PDB entry 2E69 | X-ray diffraction, 2.20 A resolution | chains A and B of the 4 polymer chains in the assembly

# Chain A (and B)
Molecule: 5'-nucleotidase surE
Source organism: Thermus thermophilus
Notes: EC 3.1.3.5; chain B of this document is another copy of the same molecule, construct and numbering; everything in this record applies to it too
UniProtKB: Q53W92 (SURE_THET8); residues 1-244 here = UniProt positions 1-244
Chain sequence (244 residues; numbered 1 to 244; the number before each row is that of its first residue):
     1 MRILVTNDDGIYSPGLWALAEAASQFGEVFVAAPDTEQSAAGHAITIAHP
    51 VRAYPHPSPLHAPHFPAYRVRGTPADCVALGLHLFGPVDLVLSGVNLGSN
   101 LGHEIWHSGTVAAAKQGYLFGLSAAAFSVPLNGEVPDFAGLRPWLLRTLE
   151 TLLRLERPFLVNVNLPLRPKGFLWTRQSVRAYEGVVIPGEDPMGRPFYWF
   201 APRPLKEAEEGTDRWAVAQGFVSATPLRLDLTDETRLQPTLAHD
Unresolved in the structure: 36-41, 244 (chain B: 36-42, 60-62, 243-244)
Curated features (UniProtKB/Swiss-Prot):
  - binding site (a divalent metal cation): Asp-8, Asp-9, Ser-39, Asn-96

# Interface between chain A and chain B
Residue-residue contacts - 136 pairs, chain A then chain B:
  His-43(A) with His-107(B)
  Ala-44(A) with His-107(B)
  Ile-45(A) with Phe-200(B), hydrophobic; Pro-202(B), hydrophobic
  Thr-46(A) with Phe-200(B)
  Ile-47(A) with Trp-199(B); Phe-200(B)
  Ala-48(A) with Trp-199(B)
  His-49(A) with Trp-199(B)
  Pro-50(A) with Phe-197(B), hydrophobic; Tyr-198(B); Trp-199(B)
  Val-51(A) with Phe-197(B); Tyr-198(B), hydrogen bond (backbone-backbone); Phe-200(B), hydrophobic
  Arg-52(A) with Asp-191(B), salt bridge; Arg-195(B), hydrogen bond (side chain-backbone); Pro-196(B), hydrogen bond (side chain-backbone); Phe-197(B)
  Ala-53(A) with Tyr-198(B), hydrophobic
  Tyr-54(A) with Arg-195(B), hydrogen bond
  Asp-76(A) with Phe-200(B)
  Ala-79(A) with Val-186(B)
  Leu-80(A) with Tyr-198(B), hydrophobic; Phe-200(B), hydrophobic
  His-83(A) with Val-186(B); Pro-188(B)
  Leu-84(A) with Tyr-198(B)
  Ile-105(A) with Trp-106(B); Leu-231(B), hydrophobic
  Trp-106(A) with Trp-106(B); Lys-115(B); Arg-228(B); Leu-229(B), hydrogen bond (side chain-backbone); Leu-231(B)
  His-107(A) with His-43(B); Ala-44(B); Lys-115(B), hydrogen bond
  Lys-115(A) with Trp-106(B); His-107(B), hydrogen bond
  Leu-119(A) with Arg-180(B); Ala-181(B); Tyr-182(B), hydrogen bond (backbone-backbone)
  Phe-120(A) with Tyr-182(B); Glu-183(B); Gly-184(B); Pro-202(B), hydrophobic
  Leu-155(A) with Arg-236(B)
  Glu-156(A) with Arg-236(B), hydrogen bond (backbone-side chain)
  Pro-158(A) with Arg-236(B), hydrogen bond (backbone-side chain)
  Phe-159(A) with Arg-236(B)
  Leu-173(A) with Thr-240(B)
  Trp-174(A) with Gln-238(B)
  Thr-175(A) with Leu-237(B)
  Arg-176(A) with Asp-230(B), salt bridge; Thr-232(B); Glu-234(B), salt bridge; Leu-237(B)
  Gln-177(A) with Leu-229(B); Asp-230(B); Leu-231(B), hydrogen bond (side chain-backbone); Thr-232(B), hydrogen bond (backbone-side chain)
  Val-179(A) with Asp-230(B)
  Arg-180(A) with Leu-119(B)
  Ala-181(A) with Leu-119(B)
  Tyr-182(A) with Leu-119(B), hydrogen bond (backbone-backbone); Phe-120(B)
  Glu-183(A) with Phe-120(B)
  Gly-184(A) with Phe-120(B)
  Val-186(A) with Ala-79(B); His-83(B)
  Pro-188(A) with His-83(B)
  Asp-191(A) with Arg-52(B), salt bridge
  Arg-195(A) with Arg-52(B)
  Pro-196(A) with Arg-52(B), hydrogen bond (backbone-side chain)
  Phe-197(A) with Pro-50(B), hydrophobic; Val-51(B); Arg-52(B)
  Tyr-198(A) with Pro-50(B); Val-51(B), hydrogen bond (backbone-backbone); Leu-80(B), hydrophobic; His-83(B); Leu-84(B)
  Trp-199(A) with Ile-47(B); His-49(B); Pro-50(B)
  Phe-200(A) with Ile-45(B), hydrophobic; Thr-46(B); Ile-47(B); Val-51(B), hydrophobic; Asp-76(B); Leu-80(B), hydrophobic
  Pro-226(A) with Thr-232(B); Asp-233(B), hydrogen bond (backbone-backbone); Arg-236(B); Leu-237(B), hydrophobic
  Leu-227(A) with Leu-231(B); Asp-233(B)
  Arg-228(A) with Trp-106(B); Arg-228(B); Leu-231(B), hydrogen bond (backbone-backbone); Thr-232(B); Asp-233(B)
  Leu-229(A) with Trp-106(B), hydrogen bond (backbone-side chain); Gln-177(B)
  Asp-230(A) with Arg-176(B), salt bridge; Gln-177(B); Val-179(B); Arg-228(B), hydrogen bond (backbone-side chain)
  Leu-231(A) with Ile-105(B), hydrophobic; Trp-106(B); Gln-177(B); Leu-227(B); Arg-228(B), hydrogen bond (backbone-backbone); Leu-231(B), hydrophobic
  Thr-232(A) with Arg-176(B); Gln-177(B), hydrogen bond (side chain-backbone); Pro-226(B); Arg-228(B), hydrogen bond (backbone-side chain)
  Asp-233(A) with Pro-226(B), hydrogen bond (backbone-backbone); Leu-227(B); Arg-228(B)
  Glu-234(A) with Arg-176(B), salt bridge
  Arg-236(A) with Glu-156(B), hydrogen bond (side chain-backbone); Pro-158(B), hydrogen bond (side chain-backbone); Phe-159(B); Pro-226(B)
  Leu-237(A) with Trp-174(B); Thr-175(B); Arg-176(B)
  Pro-239(A) with Leu-155(B), hydrophobic; Trp-174(B)
  Leu-241(A) with Arg-154(B); Leu-155(B), hydrophobic
  Ala-242(A) with Arg-154(B), hydrogen bond (backbone-side chain)
  His-243(A) with Arg-154(B)
Also at the interface, not in a pair above, chain A (66 interface residues in all): Ala-112, Pro-202, Thr-225, Thr-240
Also at the interface, not in a pair above, chain B (65 interface residues in all): Ala-48, Ala-53, Tyr-68, Ala-112, Thr-151, Thr-225, Pro-239

# Summary
Chain A and chain B form an interface of 66 and 65 residues respectively, with 26 hydrogen bonds and 6 salt
bridges. Among the polar pairs are Arg-52(A)/Asp-191(B), Arg-176(A)/Asp-230(B) and Arg-176(A)/Glu-234(B).
Curated annotation (UniProt) lists 4 divalent metal cation-binding residues on chain A.
Chain A and chain B are both 5'-nucleotidase surE (Thermus thermophilus); the structure, Crystal structure of
the stationary phase survival protein SurE from Thermus thermophilus HB8 in complex with ..., was determined
by X-ray diffraction together with 2E6B, 2E6C, 2E6E, 2E6G and 2E6H from the same study.
